PDB entry 7QDS | electron microscopy, 3.80 A resolution | chains B and D of the 4 polymer chains in the assembly

[Chain B]
Name: Tetratricopeptide repeat protein 37
From: Homo sapiens
UniProt: Q6PGP7 (TTC37_HUMAN); residue numbers follow UniProt; this construct covers 1-1564
Chain sequence (1589 residues; each row starts with the number of its first residue; numbers below 1 keep their minus sign (Met-24 is residue -24)):
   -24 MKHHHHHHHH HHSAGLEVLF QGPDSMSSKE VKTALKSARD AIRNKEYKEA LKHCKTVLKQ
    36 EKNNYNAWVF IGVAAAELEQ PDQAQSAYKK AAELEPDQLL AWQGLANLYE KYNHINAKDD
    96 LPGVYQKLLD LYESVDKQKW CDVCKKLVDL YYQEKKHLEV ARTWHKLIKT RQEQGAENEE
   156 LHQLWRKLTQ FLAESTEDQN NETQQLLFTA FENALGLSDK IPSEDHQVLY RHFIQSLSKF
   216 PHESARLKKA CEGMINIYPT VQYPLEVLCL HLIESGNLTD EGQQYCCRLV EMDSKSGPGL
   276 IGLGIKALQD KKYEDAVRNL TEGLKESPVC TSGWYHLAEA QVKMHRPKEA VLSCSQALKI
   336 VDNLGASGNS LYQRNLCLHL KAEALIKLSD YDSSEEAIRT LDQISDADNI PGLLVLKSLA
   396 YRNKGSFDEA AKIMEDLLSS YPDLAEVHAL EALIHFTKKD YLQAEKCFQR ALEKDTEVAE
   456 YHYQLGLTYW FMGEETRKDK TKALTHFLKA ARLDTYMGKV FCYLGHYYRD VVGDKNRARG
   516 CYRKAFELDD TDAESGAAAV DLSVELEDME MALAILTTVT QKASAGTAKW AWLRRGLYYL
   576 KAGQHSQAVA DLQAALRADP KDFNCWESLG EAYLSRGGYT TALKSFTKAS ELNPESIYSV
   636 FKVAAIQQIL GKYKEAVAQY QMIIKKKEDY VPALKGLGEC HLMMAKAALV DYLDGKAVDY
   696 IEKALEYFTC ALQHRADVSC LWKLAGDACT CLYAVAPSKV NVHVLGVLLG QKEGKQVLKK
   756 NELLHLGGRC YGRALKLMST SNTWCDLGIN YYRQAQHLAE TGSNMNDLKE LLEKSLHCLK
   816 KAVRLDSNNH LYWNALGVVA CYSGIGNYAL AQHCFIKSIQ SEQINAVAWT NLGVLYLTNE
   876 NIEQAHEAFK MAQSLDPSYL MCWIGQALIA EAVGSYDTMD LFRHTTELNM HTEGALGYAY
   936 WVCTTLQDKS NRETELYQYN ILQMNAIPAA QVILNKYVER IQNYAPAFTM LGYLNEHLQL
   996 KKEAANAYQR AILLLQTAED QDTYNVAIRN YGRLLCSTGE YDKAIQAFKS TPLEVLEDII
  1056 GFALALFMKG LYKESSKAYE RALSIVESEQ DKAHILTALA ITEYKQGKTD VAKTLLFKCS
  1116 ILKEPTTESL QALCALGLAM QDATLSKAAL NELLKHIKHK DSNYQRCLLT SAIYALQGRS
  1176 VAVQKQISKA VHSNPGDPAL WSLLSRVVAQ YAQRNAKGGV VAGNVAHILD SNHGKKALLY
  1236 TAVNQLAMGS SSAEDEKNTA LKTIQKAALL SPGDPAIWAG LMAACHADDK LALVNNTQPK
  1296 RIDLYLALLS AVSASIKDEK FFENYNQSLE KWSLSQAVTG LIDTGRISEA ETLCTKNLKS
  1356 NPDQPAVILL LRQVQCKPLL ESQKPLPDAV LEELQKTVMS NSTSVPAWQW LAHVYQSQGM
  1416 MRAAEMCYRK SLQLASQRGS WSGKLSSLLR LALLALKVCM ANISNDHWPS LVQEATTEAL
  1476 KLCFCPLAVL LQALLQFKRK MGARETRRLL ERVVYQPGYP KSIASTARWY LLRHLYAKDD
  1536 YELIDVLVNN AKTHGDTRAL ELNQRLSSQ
Unresolved in the structure: -24 to 558
Construct notes: initiating methionine (-24); expression tag (-23 to 0)
Curated features (UniProtKB/Swiss-Prot):
  - modified residue: Ser2 (N-acetylserine)
  - natural variant: Gly251 (G251R: In THES1), Asn860 to Glu878 (deletion: Found in a THES1 patient), Ala1077 (A1077D: Found in a THES1 patient), Pro1270 (P1270A: Found in a THES1 patient), Asp1283 (D1283N: In THES1), Leu1485 (L1485R: Found in a THES1 patient), Leu1505 (L1505S: In THES1)
From the paper describing this entry:
  - disease-associated variants - G673D, G721R, L761P: decreased stability (proposed by the authors, not directly observed)
  - disease-associated variants - L1485R, R1503C, L1505S (citing earlier work)
  - disease-associated variants - P1270A, D1283N: decreased binding to hSKI8 (proposed by the authors, not directly observed)

[Chain D]
Name: WD repeat-containing protein 61
From: Homo sapiens
UniProt: Q9GZS3 (WDR61_HUMAN); numbering as in UniProt (aligned over 1-305)
Chain sequence (305 residues; numbered 1 to 305; the number before each row is that of its first residue):
     1 MTNQYGILFK QEQAHDDAIW SVAWGTNKKE NSETVVTGSL DDLVKVWKWR DERLDLQWSL
    61 EGHQLGVVSV DISHTLPIAA SSSLDAHIRL WDLENGKQIK SIDAGPVDAW TLAFSPDSQY
   121 LATGTHVGKV NIFGVESGKK EYSLDTRGKF ILSIAYSPDG KYLASGAIDG IINIFDIATG
   181 KLLHTLEGHA MPIRSLTFSP DSQLLVTASD DGYIKIYDVQ HANLAGTLSG HASWVLNVAF
   241 CPDDTHFVSS SSDKSVKVWD VGTRTCVHTF FDHQDQVWGV KYNGNGSKIV SVGDDQEIHI
   301 YDCPI
Curated features (UniProtKB/Swiss-Prot):
  - modified residue: Met1 (N-acetylmethionine), Thr2 (N-acetylthreonine)

[Chain B / chain D interface]
Contacting residue pairs (20; chain B residue first):
  Gln1179(B) with Leu65(D)
  Lys1180(B) with Asp17(D); Leu40(D)
  Ser1183(B) with Trp20(D); Leu84(D)
  Lys1184(B) with Trp20(D)
  His1187(B) with Trp20(D)
  Ser1188(B) with Arg194(D), hydrogen bond (backbone-side chain)
  Pro1190(B) with Trp110(D), hydrophobic; Phe150(D)
  Trp1196(B) with Leu84(D)
  Leu1199(B) with Leu65(D), hydrophobic
  Arg1209(B) with Gln64(D)
  Asn1210(B) with Gln64(D)
  Lys1212(B) with Gln64(D)
  Gly1213(B) with Gln64(D); Leu65(D)
  Val1216(B) with Asp85(D)
  Asn1219(B) with Pro106(D)
  Val1220(B) with Pro106(D)
Interface residues without a listed pair, chain B (18 interface residues in all): Gly1191, Ile1223
Interface residues without a listed pair, chain D (20 interface residues in all): Asp41, Gly66, Val107, His126, Val127, Ile168, Trp234, Trp278, Asp294

[Summary]
18 residues of chain B and 20 residues of chain D are in contact, with 1 hydrogen bond. The hydrogen-bonded
pair is Ser1188(B)-Arg194(D). From the paper: G673D, G721R and L761P of chain B reduce stability; P1270A and
D1283N of chain B reduce binding to hSKI8.
Chain B is Tetratricopeptide repeat protein 37 and chain D is WD repeat-containing protein 61, both from Homo
sapiens; the structure, Apo human SKI complex in the open state, was determined by electron microscopy
together with 7QDY, 7QDZ, 7QE0 and 7QDR from the same study.
